8W9F - chains a and j of the 17 polymer chains in the assembly; structure by electron microscopy, 4.40 A resolution (low resolution: residue-level contacts below are approximate; hydrogen-bond / salt-bridge calls are withheld).

== Chain a ==
Molecule: Histone H3.1
From: Homo sapiens
Reference sequence: P68431 (H31_HUMAN); residues 0-135 here correspond to UniProt positions 1-136 (UniProt number = residue number + 1)
Amino-acid sequence (136 residues; each row starts with the number of its first residue; numbering starts at 0):
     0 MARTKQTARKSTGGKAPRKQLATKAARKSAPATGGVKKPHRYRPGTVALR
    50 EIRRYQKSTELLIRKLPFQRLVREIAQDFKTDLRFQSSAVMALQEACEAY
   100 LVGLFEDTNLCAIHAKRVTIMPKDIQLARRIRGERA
Not modelled in the structure: 0-37, 135
Curated features (UniProtKB/Swiss-Prot):
  - modified residue: Arg2 (Asymmetric dimethylarginine), Thr3 (Phosphothreonine), Lys4 (Allysine), Gln5 (5-glutamyl dopamine), Thr6 (Phosphothreonine), Arg8 (Citrulline), Lys9 (N6,N6,N6-trimethyllysine), Ser10 (ADP-ribosylserine), Thr11 (Phosphothreonine), Lys14 (N6-(2-hydroxyisobutyryl)lysine), Arg17 (Asymmetric dimethylarginine), Lys18 (N6-(2-hydroxyisobutyryl)lysine), Lys23 (N6-(2-hydroxyisobutyryl)lysine), Arg26 (Citrulline), Lys27 (N6,N6,N6-trimethyllysine), Ser28 (ADP-ribosylserine), Lys36 (N6,N6,N6-trimethyllysine), Lys37 (N6-methyllysine), Tyr41 (Phosphotyrosine), Lys56 (N6,N6,N6-trimethyllysine) and 8 more in UniProt
  - lipidation: Lys18 (N6-decanoyllysine)

== Chain j ==
Molecule: 3-DNA
From: Homo sapiens
Sequence (147 nucleotides; row label = number of the first residue in the row; numbers below 1 keep their minus sign (DA-73 is residue -73)):
   -73 ATCAATATCCACCTGCAGATACTACCAAAAGTGTATTTGGAAACTGCTCC
   -23 ATCAAAAGGCATGTTCAGCTGGATTCCAGCTGAACATGCCTTTTGATGGA
    27 GCAGTTTCCAAATACACTTTTGGTAGTATCTGCAGGTGGATATTGAT

== Chain a / chain j interface ==
Contacting residue pairs - 22 pairs, chain a then chain j:
  Arg40(a) - DG8(j)
  Arg40(a) - DA9(j)
  Arg40(a) - DA10(j)
  Tyr41(a) - DT-68(j)
  Tyr41(a) - DA-67(j)
  Tyr41(a) - DA9(j)
  Tyr41(a) - DA10(j)
  Pro43(a) - DG8(j)
  Pro43(a) - DA9(j)
  Gly44(a) - DA9(j)
  Thr45(a) - DA9(j)
  Val46(a) - DA9(j)
  Ala47(a) - DA9(j)
  Arg49(a) - DA-67(j)
  Arg49(a) - DT-66(j)
  Lys56(a) - DC-65(j)
  Arg63(a) - DT18(j)
  Lys64(a) - DT18(j)
  Leu65(a) - DT18(j)
  Pro66(a) - DT17(j)
  Arg69(a) - DT17(j)
  Arg83(a) - DG27(j)
Interface residues without a listed pair, chain a (18 interface residues in all): His39, Arg42, Asp81
Interface residues without a listed pair, chain j (11 interface residues in all): DA-69

== Overview ==
18 residues of chain a face 11 of chain j across their interface.
Chain a is Histone H3.1 and chain j is 3-DNA, both from Homo sapiens; the structure, Cryo-EM structure of the
Rpd3S-nucleosome complex from budding yeast in State 3, was determined by electron microscopy, deposited
together with 8W9C, 8W9D and 8W9E.
